4Y90 - chains A and B; structure by X-ray diffraction, 2.10 A resolution.

# Chain A (and B)
Protein: Triosephosphate isomerase
From: Deinococcus radiodurans
Notes: EC 5.3.1.1; chain B of this document is another copy of the same molecule, construct and numbering; everything in this record applies to it too
UniProtKB: Q9RUP5 (TPIS_DEIRA); residues 4-247 here correspond to UniProt positions 1-244 (UniProt number = residue number - 3)
Chain sequence (247 residues; numbered 1 to 247; the number before each row is that of its first residue):
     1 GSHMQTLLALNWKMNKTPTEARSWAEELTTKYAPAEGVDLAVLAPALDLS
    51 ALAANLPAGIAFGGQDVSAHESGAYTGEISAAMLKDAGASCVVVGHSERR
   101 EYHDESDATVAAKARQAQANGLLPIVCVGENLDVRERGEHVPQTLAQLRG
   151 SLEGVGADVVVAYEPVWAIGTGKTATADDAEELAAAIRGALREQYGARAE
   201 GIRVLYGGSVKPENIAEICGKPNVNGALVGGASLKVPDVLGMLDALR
Disordered / not traced: 1-3
Sequence notes: expression tag (1-3)
Swiss-Prot annotation at these positions:
  - active site: H96 (Electrophile), E164 (Proton acceptor)
  - binding site (substrate): N11 to K13, G170, S209, G230, G231
Metal / ion sites: Ca2+ near E164 (its only coordinating residue here)

# Interface between chain A and chain B
Pairs across the interface (78):
  N11(A) - T76(B)  hydrogen bond
  K13(A) - G73(B)
  K13(A) - A74(B)
  K13(A) - T76(B)
  M14(A) - S68(B)
  M14(A) - H70(B)
  M14(A) - E71(B)
  M14(A) - S72(B)
  M14(A) - G73(B)  hydrogen bond (backbone-backbone)
  M14(A) - Y75(B)
  M14(A) - E78(B)
  M14(A) - I79(B)
  M14(A) - S80(B)
  M14(A) - M83(B)
  N15(A) - G73(B)
  N15(A) - M83(B)
  K16(A) - M83(B)
  T17(A) - A82(B)
  T17(A) - D86(B)
  P18(A) - M83(B)
  P18(A) - D86(B)
  T19(A) - D86(B)  hydrogen bond
  P45(A) - M83(B)  hydrophobic
  A46(A) - L47(B)
  L47(A) - A46(B)
  L47(A) - I79(B)  hydrophobic
  L47(A) - M83(B)
  S50(A) - S50(B)
  Q65(A) - T76(B)
  Q65(A) - G77(B)  hydrogen bond (side chain-backbone)
  S68(A) - M14(B)
  H70(A) - M14(B)
  E71(A) - M14(B)
  S72(A) - M14(B)
  G73(A) - K13(B)
  G73(A) - M14(B)  hydrogen bond (backbone-backbone)
  G73(A) - N15(B)
  A74(A) - K13(B)
  A74(A) - E98(B)
  A74(A) - Y102(B)
  Y75(A) - M14(B)
  Y75(A) - E98(B)
  Y75(A) - Y102(B)  hydrophobic
  T76(A) - N11(B)  hydrogen bond
  T76(A) - K13(B)
  T76(A) - Q65(B)
  T76(A) - H96(B)
  T76(A) - E98(B)  hydrogen bond
  T76(A) - R99(B)  hydrogen bond (backbone-side chain)
  G77(A) - Q65(B)  hydrogen bond (backbone-side chain)
  G77(A) - R99(B)
  E78(A) - M14(B)
  E78(A) - H103(B)  salt bridge
  I79(A) - M14(B)
  I79(A) - L47(B)  hydrophobic
  S80(A) - M14(B)
  A82(A) - T17(B)
  M83(A) - M14(B)
  M83(A) - N15(B)
  M83(A) - K16(B)
  M83(A) - P18(B)
  M83(A) - P45(B)  hydrophobic
  M83(A) - L47(B)
  L84(A) - L47(B)  hydrophobic
  D86(A) - T17(B)
  D86(A) - P18(B)
  D86(A) - T19(B)  hydrogen bond
  H96(A) - T76(B)
  E98(A) - A74(B)
  E98(A) - Y75(B)
  E98(A) - T76(B)  hydrogen bond
  R99(A) - T76(B)  hydrogen bond (side chain-backbone)
  R99(A) - G77(B)
  R99(A) - E78(B)
  Y102(A) - A74(B)
  Y102(A) - Y75(B)  hydrophobic
  H103(A) - E78(B)  salt bridge
  D104(A) - D104(B)
Interface residues without a listed pair, chain A (38 interface residues in all): L49, D66, A87
Interface residues without a listed pair, chain B (38 interface residues in all): L49, D66, L84, A87

# Summary
The chain A/chain B interface involves 38 residues from each chain; the contacts include 12 hydrogen bonds and
2 salt bridges. Polar contacts include E78(A)-H103(B), N11(A)-T76(B) and T19(A)-D86(B). Curated annotation
(UniProt) lists active-site residues H96(A) and E164(A) and 7 substrate-binding residues on chain A.
Both chains are Triosephosphate isomerase (Deinococcus radiodurans). Entry 4Y90 (Crystal structure of
Triosephosphate Isomerase from Deinococcus radiodurans) was determined by X-ray diffraction (same publication
as 4Y8F, 4Y96 and 4Y9A).
